8AIX - chains K and L of the 24 polymer chains in the assembly; structure by electron microscopy, 5.80 A resolution (low resolution: residue-level contacts below are approximate; hydrogen-bond / salt-bridge calls are withheld).

# Chain K (and L)
Name: Crescentin
Source organism: Caulobacter vibrioides
Notes: chain L of this document is another copy of the same molecule, construct and numbering; everything in this record applies to it too
UniProt: A0A8F8EC09 (A0A8F8EC09_CAUVI); numbering as in UniProt (aligned over 1-457)
Chain sequence (457 residues; row label = number of the first residue in the row):
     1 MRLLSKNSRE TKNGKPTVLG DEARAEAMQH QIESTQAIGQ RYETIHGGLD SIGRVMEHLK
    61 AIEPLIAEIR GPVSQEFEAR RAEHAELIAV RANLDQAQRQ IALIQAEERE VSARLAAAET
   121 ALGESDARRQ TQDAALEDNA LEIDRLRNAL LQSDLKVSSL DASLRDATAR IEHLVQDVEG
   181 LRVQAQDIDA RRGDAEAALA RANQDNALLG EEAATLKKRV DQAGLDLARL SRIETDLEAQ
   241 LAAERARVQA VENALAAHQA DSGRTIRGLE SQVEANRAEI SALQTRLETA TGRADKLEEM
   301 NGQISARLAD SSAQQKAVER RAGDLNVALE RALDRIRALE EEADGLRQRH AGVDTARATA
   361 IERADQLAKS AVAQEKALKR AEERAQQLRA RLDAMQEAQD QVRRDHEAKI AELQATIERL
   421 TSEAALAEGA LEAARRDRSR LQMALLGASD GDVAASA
Unresolved in the structure: 1-54, 127-457 (chain L: 1-44, 129-457)

# How chain K and chain L interact
Residue-residue contacts - 22 pairs, chain K then chain L:
  Phe77(K) - Phe77(L)
  Arg80(K) - Arg81(L)
  Arg81(K) - Arg80(L)
  Glu83(K) - His84(L)
  His84(K) - Arg80(L)
  His84(K) - His84(L)
  Glu86(K) - Arg91(L)
  Leu87(K) - His84(L)
  Leu87(K) - Leu87(L)
  Val90(K) - Arg91(L)
  Asn93(K) - Leu94(L)
  Leu94(K) - Leu94(L)
  Ala97(K) - Leu94(L)
  Ile101(K) - Gln100(L)
  Ile104(K) - Ile101(L)
  Ile104(K) - Gln105(L)
  Glu108(K) - Ile104(L)
  Val111(K) - Glu108(L)
  Val111(K) - Val111(L)
  Arg114(K) - Leu115(L)
  Ala117(K) - Leu115(L)
  Ala118(K) - Leu115(L)
Interface residues without a listed pair, chain K (24 interface residues in all): Arg70, Arg91, Gln96, Gln100, Glu107, Leu115
Interface residues without a listed pair, chain L (20 interface residues in all): Arg70, Glu83, Ile88, Asn93, Ala97, Ala118

# In short
The interface between chain K and chain L involves 24 residues on one side and 20 on the other.
Both chains are Crescentin (Caulobacter vibrioides). Entry 8AIX (Cryo-EM structure of crescentin filaments
(wildtype, C2 symmetry and large box)) was determined by electron microscopy (same publication as 8AFE, 8AFH,
8AFL, 8AFM, 8AHL, 8AIA and 8AJB).
